Entry 4K96 (X-ray diffraction, 2.08 A resolution); this record covers chains A and F of the 3 polymer chains in the assembly.

Chain A:
Protein: Cyclic GMP-AMP synthase
From: Mus musculus
Notes: EC 2.7.7.-; fragment: c-terminal domain
UniProt: Q8C6L5 (CGAS_MOUSE); numbering as in UniProt (aligned over 147-507)
Sequence (362 residues; row label = number of the first residue in the row):
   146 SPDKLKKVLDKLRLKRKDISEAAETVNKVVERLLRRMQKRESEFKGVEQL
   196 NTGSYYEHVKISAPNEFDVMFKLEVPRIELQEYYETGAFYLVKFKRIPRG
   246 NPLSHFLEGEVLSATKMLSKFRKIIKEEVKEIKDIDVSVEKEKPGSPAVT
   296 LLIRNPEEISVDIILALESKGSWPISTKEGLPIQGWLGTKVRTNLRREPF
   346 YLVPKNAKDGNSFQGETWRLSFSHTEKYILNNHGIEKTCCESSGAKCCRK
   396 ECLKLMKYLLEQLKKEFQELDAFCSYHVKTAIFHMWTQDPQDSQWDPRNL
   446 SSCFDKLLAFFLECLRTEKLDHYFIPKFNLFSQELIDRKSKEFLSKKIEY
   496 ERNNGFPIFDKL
Unresolved in the structure: 146-148, 241-242, 506-507
Differences from the reference sequence: expression tag (146)
Curated features (UniProtKB/Swiss-Prot):
  - region: Lys-372 to Lys-395 (DNA-binding)
  - motif: Leu-154 to Leu-159 (Nuclear export signal), Asp-281 to Ser-291 (Nuclear localization signal)
  - binding site (GTP): Thr-197, Asp-307, Arg-364 to Glu-371
  - binding site (ATP): Ser-199, Glu-371, Lys-402, Ser-420 to Lys-424
  - binding site (Mg(2+)): Glu-211, Asp-213, Asp-307
  - binding site (2',3'-cGAMP): Asp-213, Gly-290, Asp-307, Lys-350, Arg-364 to Ser-366
  - binding site (Zn(2+)): His-378, Cys-384, Cys-385, Cys-392
  - site: Arg-241 (Arginine-anchor), Asp-307, Ile-308 (Cleavage)
  - modified residue: Lys-156 (N6-lactoyllysine), Glu-176 (PolyADP-ribosyl glutamic acid), Ser-199 (Phosphoserine), Tyr-201 (Phosphotyrosine), Glu-272 (5-glutamyl polyglutamate), Ser-291 (Phosphoserine), Glu-302 (5-glutamyl glutamate), Lys-372 (N6-acetyllysine), Lys-382 (N6-acetyllysine), Lys-402 (N6-acetyllysine), Ser-420 (Phosphoserine), Lys-491 (N6-methyllysine)
  - lipidation (S-palmitoyl cysteine): Cys-392, Cys-393, Cys-459
  - cross-link (Glycyl lysine isopeptide (Lys-Gly)): Lys-217 (interchain with G-Cter in SUMO), Lys-271 (interchain with G-Cter in ubiquitin), Lys-335 (interchain with G-Cter in SUMO), Lys-372 (interchain with G-Cter in SUMO), Lys-382 (interchain with G-Cter in SUMO), Lys-399 (interchain with G-Cter in ubiquitin), Lys-402 (interchain with G-Cter in ubiquitin), Lys-409 (interchain with G-Cter in ubiquitin), Lys-410 (interchain with G-Cter in ubiquitin), Lys-464 (interchain with G-Cter in SUMO)
  - mutagenesis: Lys-156 (K156Q: Mimics lactylation; knockin mice show higher mortality following HSV-1 infection), Asn-172 (N172K: Induces alteration of the DNA-binding surface and leads to decreased synthesis of cyclic GMP-AMP (cGAMP); when associated with L-180), Glu-176 (E176A: Abolished poly-ADP-ribosylation by PARP1, stimulating interferon production in knockin mice), Arg-180 (R180L: Induces alteration of the DNA-binding surface and leads to decreased synthesis of cyclic GMP-AMP (cGAMP); when associated with K-182), Gly-198 (G198A: Abolishes stimulation of interferon production; when associated with A-199), Ser-199 (S199A: Abolishes stimulation of interferon production; when associated with A-199), Tyr-201 (Y201E: Phosphomimetic mutant; reduced translocation to the nucleus following treatment with etoposide), Glu-211 to Asp-213 (Abolished nucleotidyltransferase activity. Does not affect nuclear localization and tethering to chromatin), Glu-211 (E211A: Abolishes ability to promote type-I interferon production), Asp-213 (D213A: Abolishes ability to promote type-I interferon production), Lys-217 (K217R: Reduced sumoylation), Arg-222 (R222E: Impaired tethering to chromatin, leading to constitutive activation in the absence of DNA), 31 further mutagenesis entries in UniProt
From the paper describing this entry:
  - conformationally variable residues (loop rearrangement): Gly-198, Ser-199, Glu-211, Asp-213, Asp-307
  - binding site for DNA-f: Arg-161
  - mutagenesis - R158A/R161A/K395A, S165A/N172A/K372A, N196A/Y200A/K372A, E211A: abolished catalytic activity
  - mutagenesis - R158A/R161A/K395A, S165A/N172A/K372A, N196A/Y200A/K372A, G198P, E211A, D213A, D307A, E371A/K424A, K402A/S420A: abolished signaling
  - mutagenesis - R161A, S199A: unchanged catalytic activity
  - mutagenesis - R161A: unchanged signaling
  - mutagenesis - S165A/N172A/Y200A, G198A, G198A/S199A, S199A, R364A/Y421A, R364A, E371A, K402A, S420A, Y421A, K424A: decreased signaling
  - mutagenesis - S199A: decreased catalytic activity

Chain F:
Molecule: DNA-r
Sequence (17 nucleotides; row label = number of the first residue in the row):
     1 TTTCGTCTTCGGCAATT

Interface between chain A and chain F:
Residue-residue contacts - 13 pairs, chain A then chain F:
  Arg-161(A) / DT8(F)  hydrogen bond to the base
  Arg-161(A) / DT9(F)  sugar contact
  Ser-165(A) / DT9(F)  phosphate contact
  Ser-165(A) / DC10(F)  hydrogen bond to the phosphate
  Ala-168(A) / DC10(F)  phosphate contact
  Ala-168(A) / DG11(F)  phosphate contact
  Asn-172(A) / DG11(F)  hydrogen bond to the phosphate
  Asn-196(A) / DG12(F)  hydrogen bond to the phosphate
  Tyr-200(A) / DC10(F)  hydrogen bond to the phosphate
  Tyr-200(A) / DG11(F)  hydrogen bond to the phosphate
  Tyr-201(A) / DG11(F)  phosphate contact
  Tyr-201(A) / DG12(F)  phosphate contact
  Lys-372(A) / DG12(F)  salt bridge to the phosphate
Also at the interface, not in a pair above, chain A (10 interface residues in all): Lys-151, Ile-164
Also at the interface, not in a pair above, chain F (6 interface residues in all): DT2

Overview:
Chain A and chain F form an interface of 10 and 6 residues respectively, with 6 hydrogen bonds and 1 salt
bridge. Among the polar pairs are Arg-161(A)/DT8(F), Ser-165(A)/DC10(F) and Asn-172(A)/DG11(F). From the
paper: a binding site for DNA-f at Arg-161(A); S165A/N172A/Y200A, G198A and G198A/S199A of chain A, among
others, reduce signaling; 21 substitutions were tested in all.
Chain A is Cyclic GMP-AMP synthase (Mus musculus) and chain F is DNA-r; the structure, Structure of Binary
Complex of cGAS with Bound dsDNA, was determined by X-ray diffraction together with 4K97, 4K98, 4K99, 4K9A and
4K9B from the same study.
